PDB entry 8G0C | electron microscopy, 2.80 A resolution | chains b and a of the 20 polymer chains in the assembly

[Chain b]
Protein: ATP synthase subunit b
From: Mycolicibacterium smegmatis MC2 155
Reference sequence: A0R204 (ATPF_MYCS2); residues 1-170 here = UniProt positions 1-170
Sequence (170 residues; each row starts with the number of its first residue):
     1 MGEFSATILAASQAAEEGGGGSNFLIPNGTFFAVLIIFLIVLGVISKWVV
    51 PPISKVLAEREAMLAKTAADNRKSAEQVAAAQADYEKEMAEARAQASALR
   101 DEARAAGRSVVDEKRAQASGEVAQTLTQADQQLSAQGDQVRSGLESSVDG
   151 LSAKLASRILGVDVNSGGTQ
Not modelled in the structure: 1-23, 165-170

[Chain a]
Protein: ATP synthase subunit a
From: Mycolicibacterium smegmatis MC2 155
Reference sequence: A0R206 (A0R206_MYCS2); residue numbers follow UniProt; this construct covers 1-252
Sequence (252 residues; row label = number of the first residue in the row):
     1 MLAAEEGGAAIHVGHHTLVFELFGMTFNGDTILATAVTAVIVIALAFYLR
    51 AKVTSTGVPSGVQLFWEALTIQMRQQIEGSIGMKIAPFVLPLSVTIFVFI
   101 LISNWLAVLPLQYGGADGAAAELYKAPASDINFVLALALFVFVCYHAAGI
   151 WRRGIVGHPIKVVKGHVAFLAPINIVEELAKPISLALRLFGNIFAGGILV
   201 ALIAMFPWYIQWFPNAVWKTFDLFVGLIQAFIFSLLTILYFSQSMELDHE
   251 DH
Not modelled in the structure: 1-10, 116-117, 247-252
Ligand contacts: YGR ((1R,2S)-1-(6-bromo-2-methoxyquinolin-3-yl)-2-(2,6-dimethoxypyridin-4-yl)-4-(dimethylamino)-1-(2,3,6-trimethoxypyridin-4-yl)butan-2-ol): F169, P172, I173

[Chain b / chain a interface]
Residue-residue contacts (4):
  N28(b) with T26(a)
  G29(b) with T26(a), hydrogen bond (backbone-backbone)
  T30(b) with T26(a); F27(a)
Other interface residues (no listed pair), chain b (8 interface residues in all): F31, W48, V56, E59, R60
Other interface residues (no listed pair), chain a (6 interface residues in all): N28, A46, S55, N132

[In short]
8 residues of chain b face 6 of chain a across their interface, with 1 hydrogen bond. Its one hydrogen bond,
G29(b)-T26(a), is backbone to backbone. Chain a binds compound YGR.
Chain b is ATP synthase subunit b and chain a is ATP synthase subunit a, both from Mycolicibacterium smegmatis
MC2 155; the structure, Cryo-EM structure of TBAJ-876-bound Mycobacterium smegmatis ATP synthase rotational
state 1 (backbone model), was determined by electron microscopy, deposited together with 8G07, 8G08, 8G09,
8G0A, 8G0B, 8G0D and 8G0E.
